Entry 7PMK (electron microscopy, 3.20 A resolution); this record covers chains 6 and I of the 22 polymer chains in the assembly.

== Chain 6 ==
Molecule: DNA replication licensing factor MCM6
Source organism: Saccharomyces cerevisiae
Notes: EC 3.6.4.12
Reference sequence: P53091 (MCM6_YEAST); residues 1-1017 here = UniProt positions 1-1017
Sequence (1017 residues; numbered 1 to 1017; the number before each row is that of its first residue):
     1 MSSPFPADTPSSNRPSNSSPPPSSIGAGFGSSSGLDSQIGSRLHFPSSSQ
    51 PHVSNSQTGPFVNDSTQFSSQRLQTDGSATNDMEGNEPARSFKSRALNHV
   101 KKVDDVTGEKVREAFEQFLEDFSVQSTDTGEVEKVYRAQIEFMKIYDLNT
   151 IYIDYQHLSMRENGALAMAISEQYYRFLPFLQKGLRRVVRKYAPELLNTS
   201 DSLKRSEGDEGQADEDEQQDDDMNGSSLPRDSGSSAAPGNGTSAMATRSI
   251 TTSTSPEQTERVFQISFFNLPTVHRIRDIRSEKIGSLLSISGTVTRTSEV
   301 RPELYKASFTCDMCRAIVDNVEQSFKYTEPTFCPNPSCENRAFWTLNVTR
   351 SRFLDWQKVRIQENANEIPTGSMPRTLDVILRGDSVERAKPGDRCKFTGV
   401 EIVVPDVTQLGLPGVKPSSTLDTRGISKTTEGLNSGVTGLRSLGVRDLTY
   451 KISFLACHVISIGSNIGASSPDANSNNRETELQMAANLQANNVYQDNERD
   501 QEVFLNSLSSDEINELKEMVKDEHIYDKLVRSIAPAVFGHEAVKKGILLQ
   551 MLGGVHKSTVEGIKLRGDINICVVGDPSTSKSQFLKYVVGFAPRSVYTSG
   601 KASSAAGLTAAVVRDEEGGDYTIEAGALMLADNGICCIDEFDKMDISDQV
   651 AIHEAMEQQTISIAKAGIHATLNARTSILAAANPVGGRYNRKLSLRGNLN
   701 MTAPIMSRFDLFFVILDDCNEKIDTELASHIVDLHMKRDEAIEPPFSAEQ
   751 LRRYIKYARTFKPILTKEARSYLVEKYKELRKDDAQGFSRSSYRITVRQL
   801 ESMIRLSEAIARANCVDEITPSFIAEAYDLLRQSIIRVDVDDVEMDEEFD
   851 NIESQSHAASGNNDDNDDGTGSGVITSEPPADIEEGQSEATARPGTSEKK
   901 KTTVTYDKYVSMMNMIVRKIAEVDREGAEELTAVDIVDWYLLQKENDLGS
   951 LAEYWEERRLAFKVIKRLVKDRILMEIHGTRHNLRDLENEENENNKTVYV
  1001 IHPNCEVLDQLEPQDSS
Not modelled in the structure: 1-90, 201-254, 420-433, 464-496, 616-619, 738-743, 839-1017
Swiss-Prot annotation at these positions:
  - motif: Ser707 to Asp710 (Arginine finger)
  - binding site (ATP): Gly575 to Ser582
  - modified residue: Ser78 (Phosphoserine), Ser249 (Phosphoserine), Ser372 (Phosphoserine), Thr766 (Phosphothreonine)
  - mutagenesis: Lys581 (K581A: Loss of MCM2-7 complex helicase activity)
Residues lining bound ligands:
  - AMP-PNP (ANP; phosphoaminophosphonic acid-adenylate ester): Leu565, Glu657, Gln658, Pro704, Arg708, Val797, Arg798, Glu801
  - Zn2+ (ZN): Cys311, Met313, Cys314, Cys333, Cys338, Asn340

== Chain I ==
Molecule: Leading strand template DNA
Sequence (115 nucleotides; row label = number of the first residue in the row):
     1 GGGGGGGGGGGGGGGGGGGGGGGGGGGGGGGGGGGGGGGGGGGGGGGGGG
    51 GGGGGGGGGGGGGGGGGGGGGGGGGGGGGGGGGGGGGGGGGGGGGGGGGG
   101 TTTTTGGGGGGGGGG
Not modelled in the structure: 22-100

== Interface between chain 6 and chain I ==
Residue-residue contacts (11):
  Lys416(6) with DG21(I), phosphate contact
  Ser604(6) with DG110(I), hydrogen bond to the phosphate
  Ala606(6) with DG110(I), phosphate contact
  Ala611(6) with DG109(I), phosphate contact
  Val612(6) with DG108(I), phosphate contact; DG109(I), hydrogen bond to the phosphate
  Tyr621(6) with DG107(I), sugar contact
  Lys665(6) with DG108(I), phosphate contact; DG109(I), salt bridge to the phosphate
  Ala666(6) with DG107(I), phosphate contact; DG108(I), hydrogen bond to the phosphate
Interface residues without a listed pair, chain 6 (10 interface residues in all): Gly607, Arg614
Interface residues without a listed pair, chain I (6 interface residues in all): DG106

== Overview ==
Chain 6 and chain I form an interface of 10 and 6 residues respectively; the contacts include 3 hydrogen bonds
and 1 salt bridge. Among the polar pairs are Ser604(6)-DG110(I), Val612(6)-DG109(I) and Ala666(6)-DG108(I).
Ligands of chain 6: AMP-PNP and Zn2+.
Here chain 6 is DNA replication licensing factor MCM6 (Saccharomyces cerevisiae) and chain I is Leading strand
template DNA. Entry 7PMK (S. cerevisiae replisome-SCF(Dia2) complex bound to double-stranded DNA (conformation
I)) was determined by electron microscopy (same publication as 7PMN).
